4XDS - chains E and F of the 6 polymer chains in the assembly; structure by X-ray diffraction, 3.35 A resolution.

== Chain E (and F) ==
Name: Deoxyguanosinetriphosphate triphosphohydrolase
From: Escherichia coli (strain K12)
Notes: EC 3.1.5.1; chain F of this document is another copy of the same molecule, construct and numbering; everything in this record applies to it too
UniProtKB: P15723 (DGTP_ECOLI); residues 1-505 here = UniProt positions 1-505
Sequence (505 residues; row label = number of the first residue in the row):
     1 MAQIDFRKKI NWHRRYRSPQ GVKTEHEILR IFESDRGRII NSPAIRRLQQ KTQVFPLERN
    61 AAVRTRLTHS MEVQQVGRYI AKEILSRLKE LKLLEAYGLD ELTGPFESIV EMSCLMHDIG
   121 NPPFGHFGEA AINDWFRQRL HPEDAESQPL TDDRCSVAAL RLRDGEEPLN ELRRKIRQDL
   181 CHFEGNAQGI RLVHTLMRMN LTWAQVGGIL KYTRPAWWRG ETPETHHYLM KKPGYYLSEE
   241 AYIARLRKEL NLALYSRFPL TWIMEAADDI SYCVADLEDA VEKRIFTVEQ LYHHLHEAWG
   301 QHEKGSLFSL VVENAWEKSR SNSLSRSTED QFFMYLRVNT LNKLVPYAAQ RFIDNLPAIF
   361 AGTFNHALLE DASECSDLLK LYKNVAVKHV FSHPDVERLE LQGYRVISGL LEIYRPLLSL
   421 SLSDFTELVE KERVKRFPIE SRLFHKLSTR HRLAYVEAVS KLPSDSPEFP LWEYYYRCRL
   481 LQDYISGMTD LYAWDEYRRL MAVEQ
Not modelled in the structure: 322-323 (chain F: 1, 59-60, 301-305, 322-324)
Ion coordination: Ni2+: H69, H117, D268
From the paper describing this entry:
  - mutagenesis - S34D/G37E: abolished binding to DNA
  - mutagenesis - S34D/G37E: increased catalytic activity on in the absence of DNA
  - mutagenesis - S34D/G37E: unchanged catalytic activity on added DNA
  - mutagenesis - S34D/G37E (2-fold): increased catalytic activity on dGTP
  - mutagenesis - S34D/G37E: decreased expression

== How chain E and chain F interact ==
Pairs across the interface (56; chain E residue first):
  H26(E) - S86(F)
  L29(E) - K82(F)
  E33(E) - Q75(F)  hydrogen bond
  E33(E) - R78(F)  salt bridge
  E33(E) - K82(F)  salt bridge
  R36(E) - Q75(F)  hydrogen bond
  R36(E) - R78(F)
  I40(E) - M71(F)
  I40(E) - Q75(F)
  N41(E) - R64(F)
  N41(E) - E72(F)
  N41(E) - R337(F)  hydrogen bond
  R46(E) - A61(F)
  R46(E) - A62(F)  hydrogen bond (side chain-backbone)
  R46(E) - R64(F)
  R46(E) - T68(F)
  R46(E) - E72(F)  salt bridge
  R47(E) - A62(F)
  Q49(E) - A61(F)  hydrogen bond (side chain-backbone)
  Q49(E) - V63(F)  hydrogen bond (side chain-backbone)
  Q49(E) - T65(F)  hydrogen bond
  Q49(E) - T68(F)  hydrogen bond
  Q50(E) - A61(F)
  R59(E) - Q50(F)
  R59(E) - Y492(F)
  N60(E) - R47(F)  hydrogen bond (backbone-side chain)
  A61(E) - Q49(F)
  A61(E) - Q50(F)
  A61(E) - T489(F)
  A62(E) - R46(F)  hydrogen bond (backbone-side chain)
  A62(E) - R47(F)
  V63(E) - Q49(F)  hydrogen bond (backbone-side chain)
  R64(E) - R46(F)
  T65(E) - Q49(F)  hydrogen bond
  L67(E) - L67(F)  hydrophobic
  T68(E) - R46(F)
  T68(E) - Q49(F)  hydrogen bond
  M71(E) - I40(F)
  M71(E) - M71(F)  hydrophobic
  E72(E) - N41(F)
  E72(E) - R46(F)  salt bridge
  Q75(E) - E33(F)
  Q75(E) - R36(F)  hydrogen bond
  Q75(E) - I40(F)
  R78(E) - E33(F)  salt bridge
  R78(E) - R36(F)
  K82(E) - L29(F)
  K82(E) - E33(F)  salt bridge
  S86(E) - H26(F)
  R198(E) - R326(F)  hydrogen bond (backbone-side chain)
  E282(E) - R46(F)  salt bridge
  R326(E) - R198(F)  hydrogen bond (side chain-backbone)
  D330(E) - R450(F)  salt bridge
  R337(E) - G37(F)
  R337(E) - N41(F)
  T489(E) - A61(F)
Interface residues without a listed pair, chain E (42 interface residues in all): R38, I45, E58, S108, E111, M199, E278, L324, S325, S327, M334
Interface residues without a listed pair, chain F (40 interface residues in all): R17, R38, P43, I45, E58, E111, M199, N200, E278, M334

== In short ==
Chain E and chain F form an interface of 42 and 40 residues respectively; the contacts include 16 hydrogen
bonds and 8 salt bridges. Polar pairs include E33(E)-R78(F), E33(E)-K82(F) and R46(E)-E72(F). From the paper:
S34D/G37E of chain E abolish binding to DNA; S34D/G37E of chain E increase catalytic activity on in the
absence of DNA.
Both chains are Deoxyguanosinetriphosphate triphosphohydrolase (Escherichia coli (strain K12)). Entry 4XDS
(Deoxyguanosinetriphosphate Triphosphohydrolase from Escherichia coli with Nickel) was determined by X-ray
diffraction together with 4X9E from the same study.
